Entry 8F7K (electron microscopy, 1.94 A resolution); this record covers chains H and I of the 28 polymer chains in the assembly.

== Chain H (and I) ==
Name: Proteasome subunit beta
From: Thermoplasma acidophilum
Notes: EC 3.4.25.1; chain I of this document is another copy of the same molecule, construct and numbering; everything in this record applies to it too
Reference sequence: P28061 (PSB_THEAC); residues 1-203 here correspond to UniProt positions 9-211 (UniProt number = residue number + 8)
Amino-acid sequence (203 residues; row label = number of the first residue in the row):
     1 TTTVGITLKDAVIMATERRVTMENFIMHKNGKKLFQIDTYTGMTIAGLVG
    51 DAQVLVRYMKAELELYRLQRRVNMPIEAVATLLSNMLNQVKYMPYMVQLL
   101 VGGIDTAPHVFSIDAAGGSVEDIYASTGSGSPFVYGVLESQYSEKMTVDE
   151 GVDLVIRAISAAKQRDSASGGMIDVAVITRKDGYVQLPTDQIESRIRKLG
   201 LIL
Disordered / not traced: 203

== Chain H / chain I interface ==
Pairs across the interface (30):
  Met-22(H) with Ser-112(I); Asp-114(I); Gly-118(I)
  Glu-23(H) with Gln-98(I)
  Phe-25(H) with Tyr-135(I), hydrophobic
  Met-27(H) with Ser-112(I); Asp-122(I); Ser-126(I); Tyr-135(I)
  His-28(H) with Ser-112(I); Val-120(I); Asp-122(I)
  Lys-29(H) with Glu-139(I), salt bridge
  Val-49(H) with Gly-118(I)
  Gly-50(H) with Asn-88(I); Ala-116(I); Gly-117(I); Gly-118(I)
  Asp-51(H) with Asn-88(I), hydrogen bond; Lys-91(I), salt bridge
  Gln-53(H) with Gly-117(I); Gly-118(I); Ser-119(I), hydrogen bond (side chain-backbone)
  Val-54(H) with Asn-88(I)
  Arg-57(H) with Thr-81(I); Ser-84(I); Asn-85(I), hydrogen bond
  Met-93(H) with Tyr-92(I)
  Pro-94(H) with Tyr-92(I), hydrogen bond (backbone-side chain)
  Tyr-95(H) with Lys-91(I)
Other interface residues (no listed pair), chain H (16 interface residues in all): Leu-48
Other interface residues (no listed pair), chain I (20 interface residues in all): Ala-125, Thr-127

== Overview ==
16 residues of chain H and 20 residues of chain I are in contact; the contacts include 4 hydrogen bonds and 2
salt bridges. Polar pairs include Lys-29(H)/Glu-139(I), Asp-51(H)/Lys-91(I) and Asp-51(H)/Asn-88(I).
Chain H and chain I are both Proteasome subunit beta (Thermoplasma acidophilum); the structure, Thermoplasma
acidophilum 20S proteasome - wild type bound to ZYA, was determined by electron microscopy (same publication
as 8F66 and 8F6A).
